PDB entry 7X7Q | electron microscopy, 7.02 A resolution (low resolution: residue-level contacts below are approximate; hydrogen-bond / salt-bridge calls are withheld) | chains B and L of the 16 polymer chains in the assembly

[Chain B]
Name: Holliday junction ATP-dependent DNA helicase RuvA
From: Pseudomonas aeruginosa PAO1
Notes: EC 3.6.4.12
UniProt: Q51425 (RUVA_PSEAE); numbering as in UniProt (aligned over 1-201)
Amino-acid sequence (201 residues; each row starts with the number of its first residue):
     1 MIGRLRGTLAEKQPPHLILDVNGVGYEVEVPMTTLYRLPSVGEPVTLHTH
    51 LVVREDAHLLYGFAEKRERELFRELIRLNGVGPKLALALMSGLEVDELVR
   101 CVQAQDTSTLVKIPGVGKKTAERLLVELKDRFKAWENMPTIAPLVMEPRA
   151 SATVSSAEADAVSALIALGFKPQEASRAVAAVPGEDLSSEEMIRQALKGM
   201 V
Not modelled in the structure: 136-201
UniProt features mapped onto this chain:
  - region: Leu144 to Ala152 (Flexible linker)
What the authors report for this chain:
  - mutagenesis - E55A, D56A, E122K/V126A/D130K: decreased catalytic activity
  - mutagenesis - R54A: abolished catalytic activity

[Chain L]
Molecule: 26-nt DNA strand
Sequence (26 nucleotides; row label = number of the first residue in the row):
    20 TAAATATAATATTTAATATTAATTTT

[How chain B and chain L interact]
Contacting residue pairs (13; chain B residue first):
  Leu78(B) with DT31(L)
  Asn79(B) with DT31(L); DT32(L)
  Gly80(B) with DA30(L); DT31(L)
  Val81(B) with DT31(L)
  Gly82(B) with DA30(L); DT31(L)
  Pro83(B) with DA30(L)
  Lys84(B) with DT29(L); DA30(L)
  Leu85(B) with DT29(L); DA30(L)

[Overview]
8 residues of chain B face 4 of chain L across their interface. From the paper: E55A, D56A and
E122K/V126A/D130K of chain B reduce catalytic activity; R54A of chain B abolishes catalytic activity.
Chain B is Holliday junction ATP-dependent DNA helicase RuvA (Pseudomonas aeruginosa PAO1) and chain L is a
26-nt DNA strand; the structure, CryoEM structure of RuvA-RuvB-Holliday junction complex, was determined by
electron microscopy, deposited together with 7X7P, 7X5A and 7X5B.
